8WD6 - chains A and B; structure by electron microscopy, 2.87 A resolution.

[Chain A (and B)]
Name: ABC transporter G family member 25
From: Arabidopsis thaliana
Notes: chain B of this document is another copy of the same molecule, construct and numbering; everything in this record applies to it too
Reference sequence: Q84TH5 (AB25G_ARATH); numbering as in UniProt (aligned over 1-662)
Sequence (698 residues; numbered -35 to 662; the number before each row is that of its first residue; numbers below 1 keep their minus sign (Met-35 is residue -35)):
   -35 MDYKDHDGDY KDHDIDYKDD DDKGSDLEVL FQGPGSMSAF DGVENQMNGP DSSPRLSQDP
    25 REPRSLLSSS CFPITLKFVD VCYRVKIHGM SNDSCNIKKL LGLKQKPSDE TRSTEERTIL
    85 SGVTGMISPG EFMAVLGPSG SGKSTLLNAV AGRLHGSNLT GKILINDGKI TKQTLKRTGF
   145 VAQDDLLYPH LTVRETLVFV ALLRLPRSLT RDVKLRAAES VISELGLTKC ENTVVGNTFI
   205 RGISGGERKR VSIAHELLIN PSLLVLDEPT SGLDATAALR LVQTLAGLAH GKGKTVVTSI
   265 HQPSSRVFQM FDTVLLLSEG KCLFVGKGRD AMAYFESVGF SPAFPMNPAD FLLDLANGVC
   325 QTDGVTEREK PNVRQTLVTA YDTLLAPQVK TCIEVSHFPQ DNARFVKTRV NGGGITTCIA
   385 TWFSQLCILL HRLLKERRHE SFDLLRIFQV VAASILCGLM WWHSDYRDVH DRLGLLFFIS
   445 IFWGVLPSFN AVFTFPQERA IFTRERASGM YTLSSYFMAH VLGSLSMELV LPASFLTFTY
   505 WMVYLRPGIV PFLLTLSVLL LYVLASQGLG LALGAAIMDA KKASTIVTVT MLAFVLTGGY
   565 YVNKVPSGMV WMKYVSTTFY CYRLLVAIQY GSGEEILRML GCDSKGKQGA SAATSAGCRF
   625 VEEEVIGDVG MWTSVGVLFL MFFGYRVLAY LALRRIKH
Not modelled in the structure: -35 to 34, 45-86, 120-124, 321-377, 608-617, 661-662 (chain B: -35 to 34, 45-86, 120-123, 321-377, 608-617, 661-662)
Disulfide bonds: Cys606-Cys622
Construct notes: initiating methionine (-35); expression tag (-34 to 0)
Curated features (UniProtKB/Swiss-Prot):
  - binding site (ATP): Gly101 to Ser108
  - glycosylation (N-linked (GlcNAc...) asparagine): Asn56, Asn122
Reported in the primary citation:
  - mutagenesis - E232Q: abolished catalytic activity on ATP

[Interface between chain A and chain B]
Contacting residue pairs (74):
  Asp238(A) - Ser103(B)
  Ala239(A) - Gln266(B)
  Gln266(A) - Ala239(B)
  Ser268(A) - Asp314(B)
  Ser269(A) - Phe308(B)
  Ser269(A) - Met310(B)
  Ser269(A) - Asp314(B)  hydrogen bond
  Arg270(A) - Asp318(B)  salt bridge
  Gln273(A) - Phe308(B)
  Phe308(A) - Ser269(B)
  Phe308(A) - Gln273(B)
  Pro309(A) - Pro312(B)
  Met310(A) - Ser269(B)
  Met310(A) - Pro309(B)
  Met310(A) - Met310(B)  hydrogen bond (backbone-backbone)
  Met310(A) - Asn311(B)
  Asn311(A) - Met310(B)
  Asn311(A) - Asn311(B)
  Pro312(A) - Pro309(B)
  Asp314(A) - Ser268(B)
  Asp314(A) - Ser269(B)
  Asp318(A) - Arg270(B)  salt bridge
  Leu409(A) - Lys545(B)
  Leu409(A) - Thr549(B)
  Phe412(A) - Thr549(B)
  Phe412(A) - Val553(B)  hydrophobic
  Gln413(A) - Thr549(B)
  Leu420(A) - Leu556(B)  hydrophobic
  Leu420(A) - Ala557(B)  hydrophobic
  Leu420(A) - Leu560(B)  hydrophobic
  Leu423(A) - Pro570(B)
  Met424(A) - Thr561(B)
  Met424(A) - Val566(B)  hydrophobic
  Met424(A) - Val569(B)  hydrophobic
  Met424(A) - Pro570(B)
  Met424(A) - Met573(B)  hydrophobic
  Trp425(A) - Val566(B)
  Asp432(A) - Lys568(B)
  His434(A) - His434(B)  hydrogen bond
  Asp435(A) - Tyr565(B)
  Asp435(A) - Val566(B)
  Asp435(A) - Asn567(B)
  Asp435(A) - Lys568(B)  hydrogen bond (side chain-backbone)
  Gly438(A) - Tyr565(B)
  Phe442(A) - Leu556(B)  hydrophobic
  Lys545(A) - Leu409(B)
  Thr549(A) - Leu409(B)
  Thr549(A) - Phe412(B)
  Thr549(A) - Gln413(B)  hydrogen bond
  Val553(A) - Phe412(B)  hydrophobic
  Leu556(A) - Leu420(B)  hydrophobic
  Leu556(A) - Phe442(B)  hydrophobic
  Ala557(A) - Leu420(B)  hydrophobic
  Leu560(A) - Met424(B)
  Thr561(A) - Met424(B)
  Tyr564(A) - His434(B)
  Tyr564(A) - Tyr564(B)  hydrophobic
  Tyr564(A) - Tyr565(B)  hydrophobic
  Tyr565(A) - Asp435(B)
  Tyr565(A) - Gly438(B)
  Tyr565(A) - Tyr564(B)  hydrophobic
  Tyr565(A) - Tyr565(B)  hydrogen bond
  Val566(A) - Met424(B)
  Val566(A) - Trp425(B)  hydrophobic
  Asn567(A) - His434(B)  hydrogen bond
  Asn567(A) - Asp435(B)  hydrogen bond
  Lys568(A) - Asp432(B)
  Lys568(A) - Asp435(B)  hydrogen bond (backbone-side chain)
  Pro570(A) - Leu423(B)
  Pro570(A) - Met424(B)
  Met573(A) - Leu423(B)
  Met573(A) - Met424(B)  hydrophobic
  Thr618(A) - Thr618(B)
  Phe624(A) - His434(B)
Other interface residues (no listed pair), chain A (50 interface residues in all): Ser103, Ala416, Ala417, Trp426, Ile445, Ile550, Val569, Glu628
Other interface residues (no listed pair), chain B (50 interface residues in all): Asp238, Ala416, Ala417, Trp426, Ile445, Lys546, Ile550, Glu628

[In short]
Chain A and chain B each contribute 50 residues to their interface, with 9 hydrogen bonds and 2 salt bridges.
Among the polar pairs are Arg270(A)-Asp318(B), Ser269(A)-Asp314(B) and His434(A)-His434(B). Curated annotation
(UniProt) lists 8 ATP-binding residues on chain A. The paper reports that E232Q of chain A abolishes catalytic
activity on ATP.
Chain A and chain B are both ABC transporter G family member 25 (Arabidopsis thaliana); the structure, Cryo-EM
structure of the ABCG25, was determined by electron microscopy, deposited together with 8WAM, 8WBA and 8WBX.
